Entry 6T8O (electron microscopy, 3.99 A resolution); this record covers chains C and D of the 8 polymer chains in the assembly.

== Chain C (and D) ==
Name: DNA translocase FtsK
From: Pseudomonas aeruginosa PAO1
Notes: fragment: Motor domain, residues 247-728; chain D of this document is another copy of the same molecule, construct and numbering; everything in this record applies to it too
Reference sequence: Q9I0M3 (FTSK_PSEAE); numbering as in UniProt (aligned over 247-728)
Chain sequence (491 residues; numbered 246 to 736; the number before each row is that of its first residue):
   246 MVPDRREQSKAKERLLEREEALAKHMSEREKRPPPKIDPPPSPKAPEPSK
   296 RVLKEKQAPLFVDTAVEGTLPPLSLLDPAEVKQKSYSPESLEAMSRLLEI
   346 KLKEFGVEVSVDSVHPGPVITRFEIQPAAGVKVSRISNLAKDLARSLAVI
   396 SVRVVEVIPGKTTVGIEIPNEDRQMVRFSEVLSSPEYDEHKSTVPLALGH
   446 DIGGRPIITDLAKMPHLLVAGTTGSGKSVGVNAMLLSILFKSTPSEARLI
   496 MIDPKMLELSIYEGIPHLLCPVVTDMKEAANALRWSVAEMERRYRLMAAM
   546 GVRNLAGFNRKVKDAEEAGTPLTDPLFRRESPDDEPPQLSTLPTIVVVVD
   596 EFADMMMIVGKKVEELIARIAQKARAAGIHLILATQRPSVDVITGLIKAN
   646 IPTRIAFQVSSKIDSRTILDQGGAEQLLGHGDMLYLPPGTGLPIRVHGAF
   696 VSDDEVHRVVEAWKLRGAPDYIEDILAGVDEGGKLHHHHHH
Disordered / not traced: 246-314, 573-582, 723-736 (chain D: 246-314, 572-583, 723-736)
Construct notes: initiating methionine (246); expression tag (729-736)
Curated features (UniProtKB/Swiss-Prot):
  - binding site (ATP): Gly-469 to Val-474, His-675, Gly-693, Ala-694

== Chain C / chain D interface ==
Pairs across the interface - 32 pairs, chain C then chain D:
  Pro-372(C) / Arg-390(D)
  Ala-374(C) / Glu-349(D)
  Gly-375(C) / Glu-349(D)
  Gly-375(C) / Phe-350(D)
  Val-376(C) / Arg-390(D)
  Lys-377(C) / Asn-383(D)
  Lys-377(C) / Asp-387(D)
  Val-378(C) / Asp-387(D)
  Val-378(C) / Arg-390(D)
  Thr-407(C) / Arg-390(D)  hydrogen bond (backbone-side chain)
  Thr-407(C) / Ser-391(D)
  Thr-407(C) / Ala-393(D)
  Val-409(C) / Arg-390(D)
  Tyr-539(C) / Met-501(D)  hydrophobic
  Arg-548(C) / Leu-502(D)  hydrogen bond (side chain-backbone)
  Ala-613(C) / Met-602(D)  hydrophobic
  Gln-617(C) / Pro-499(D)  hydrogen bond (side chain-backbone)
  Gln-617(C) / Lys-500(D)
  Gln-617(C) / Asp-599(D)
  Gln-617(C) / Ile-603(D)
  Lys-618(C) / Thr-519(D)
  Lys-618(C) / Asp-520(D)  salt bridge
  Gly-640(C) / Arg-632(D)  hydrogen bond (backbone-side chain)
  Leu-641(C) / Met-602(D)  hydrophobic
  Ala-644(C) / Met-602(D)  hydrophobic
  Ala-644(C) / Arg-632(D)
  Asn-645(C) / Lys-500(D)
  Asn-645(C) / Asp-599(D)  hydrogen bond
  Asn-645(C) / Met-602(D)
  Gly-684(C) / Thr-468(D)
  Thr-685(C) / Thr-467(D)  hydrogen bond
  Thr-685(C) / Thr-468(D)
Other interface residues (no listed pair), chain C (23 interface residues in all): Glu-401, Lys-406, Arg-614, Arg-620
Other interface residues (no listed pair), chain D (24 interface residues in all): Leu-384, Glu-503, Ser-505, Gln-631, Gln-653

== In short ==
Chain C and chain D form an interface of 23 and 24 residues respectively, with 6 hydrogen bonds and 1 salt
bridge. Polar pairs include Lys-618(C)/Asp-520(D), Thr-407(C)/Arg-390(D) and Arg-548(C)/Leu-502(D). UniProt
lists 9 ATP-binding residues on chain C.
Both chains are DNA translocase FtsK (Pseudomonas aeruginosa PAO1). Entry 6T8O (Stalled FtsK motor domain
bound to dsDNA end) was determined by electron microscopy (same publication as 6T8B and 6T8G).
